PDB entry 8YKT | X-ray diffraction, 2.04 A resolution | chains A and L of the 3 polymer chains in the assembly

[Chain A]
Name: Enterotoxin type B
Source organism: Staphylococcus aureus
Reference sequence: P01552 (ETXB_STAAU); residues 2-240 here correspond to UniProt positions 28-266 (UniProt number = residue number + 26)
Sequence (239 residues; each row starts with the number of its first residue):
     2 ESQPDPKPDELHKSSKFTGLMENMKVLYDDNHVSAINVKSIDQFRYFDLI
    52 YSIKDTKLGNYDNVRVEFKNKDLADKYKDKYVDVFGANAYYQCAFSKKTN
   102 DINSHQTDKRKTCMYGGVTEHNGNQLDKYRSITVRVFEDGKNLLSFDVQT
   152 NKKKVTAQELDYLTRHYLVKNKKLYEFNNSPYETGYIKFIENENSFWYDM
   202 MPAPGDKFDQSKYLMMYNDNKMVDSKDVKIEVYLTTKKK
Unresolved in the structure: 2, 97-110, 239-240
Construct notes: conflict Arg46 (Leu72 in P01552), Ala90 (Tyr116 in P01552), Ala95 (Tyr121 in P01552)
Disulfide bonds: Cys94-Cys114

[Chain L]
Name: Fab Light chain
Source organism: Homo sapiens
Notes: antibody fragment or engineered binder
Sequence (217 residues; numbered 1 to 217; the number before each row is that of its first residue):
     1 DQSVLTQPPSVSAAPGQKVTISCSGNSSNIGQNHVSWYQQVPGKAPKVLI
    51 YDTKERPSGIPDRFSGSRSGTSVTLGITGLQTGDEADYYCGTWDSRLSAV
   101 VFGGGTKLTVLGQPKAAPSVTLFPPSSEELQANKATLVCLISDFYPGAVT
   151 VAWKADSSPVKAGVETTTPSKQSNNKYAASSYLSLTPEQWKSHRSYSCQV
   201 THEGSTVEKTVAPTECS
Unresolved in the structure: 1, 215-217
Disulfide bonds: Cys23-Cys90, Cys139-Cys198

[How chain A and chain L interact]
Contacting residue pairs (12; chain A residue first):
  Glu139(A) - His34(L)  hydrogen bond (backbone-side chain)
  Lys142(A) - Ile30(L)
  Lys142(A) - Gly31(L)  hydrogen bond (side chain-backbone)
  Lys142(A) - Gln32(L)
  Lys142(A) - His34(L)  hydrogen bond (backbone-side chain)
  Lys142(A) - Arg68(L)
  Asn143(A) - Gln32(L)  hydrogen bond (backbone-backbone)
  Asn143(A) - Asn33(L)  hydrogen bond
  Asn143(A) - His34(L)  hydrogen bond (backbone-backbone)
  Leu144(A) - His34(L)
  Leu144(A) - Asp52(L)
  Lys173(A) - Asp52(L)  salt bridge
Also at the interface, not in a pair above, chain L (9 interface residues in all): Tyr51, Gly70

[Overview]
The interface between chain A and chain L involves 5 residues on one side and 9 on the other; the contacts
include 6 hydrogen bonds and 1 salt bridge. Polar pairs include Lys173(A)-Asp52(L), Glu139(A)-His34(L) and
Lys142(A)-Gly31(L).
Here chain A is Enterotoxin type B (Staphylococcus aureus) and chain L is Fab Light chain (Homo sapiens).
Entry 8YKT (Fab and SEB complex) was determined by X-ray diffraction.
